Entry 5QYV (X-ray diffraction, 1.59 A resolution); this record covers chains A and B.

== Chain A ==
Protein: Pre-mRNA-splicing factor 8
Source organism: Saccharomyces cerevisiae (strain ATCC 204508 / S288c)
Notes: fragment: yPrp8 RNaseH
UniProt: P33334 (PRP8_YEAST); residues 1836-2090 here = UniProt positions 1836-2090
Amino-acid sequence (258 residues; each row starts with the number of its first residue):
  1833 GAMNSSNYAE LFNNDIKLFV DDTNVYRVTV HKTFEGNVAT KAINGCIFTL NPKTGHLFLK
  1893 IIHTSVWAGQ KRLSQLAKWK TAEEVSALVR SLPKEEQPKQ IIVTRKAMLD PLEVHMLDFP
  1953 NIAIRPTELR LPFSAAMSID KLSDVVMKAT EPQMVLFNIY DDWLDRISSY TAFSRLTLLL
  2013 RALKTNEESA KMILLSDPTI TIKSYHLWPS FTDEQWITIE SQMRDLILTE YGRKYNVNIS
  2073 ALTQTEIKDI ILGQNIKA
Not modelled in the structure: 2070-2090
Differences from the reference sequence: expression tag (1833-1835)
UniProt features mapped onto this chain:
  - mutagenesis: Asp1853 (D1853A: Alters protein folding. Severely impaired growth. Strongly reduced growth at 35 degrees Celsius; when associated with A-1854; D1853N: Reduced growth at 30 degrees Celsius ...), Asp1854 (D1854A: Reduced growth at 30 degrees Celsius. Strongly reduced growth at 16 degrees Celsius. Strongly reduced growth at 35 degrees Celsius; when associated with A-1853 ...), Thr1855 (T1855A: Reduced growth at 30 degrees Celsius. Strongly reduced growth at 16 degrees Celsius), Thr1936 (T1936A: Reduced growth at 30 degrees Celsius. Strongly reduced growth at 16 degrees Celsius), Arg1937 (R1937K: Severely impaired growth. Reduced growth at 30 degrees Celsius. Strongly reduced growth at 16 degrees Celsius)

== Chain B ==
Protein: A1 cistron-splicing factor AAR2
Source organism: Saccharomyces cerevisiae (strain ATCC 204508 / S288c)
Notes: fragment: GAMA - Aar2(1-152) - SSSSS - Aar2(171-317); engineered mutation(s): L153_D170delinsSSSSS
UniProt: P32357 (AAR2_YEAST); residue numbers follow UniProt; this construct covers 1-152, 171-317
Amino-acid sequence (308 residues; row label = number of the first residue in the row; note: 13 numbers in that range are skipped by the numbering (no residue carries them; nothing is unmodelled there); numbers below 1 keep their minus sign (Gly-3 is residue -3)):
    -3 GAMAMNTVPF TSAPIEVTIG IDQYSFNVKE NQPFHGIKDI PIGHVHVIHF QHADNSSMRY
    57 GYWFDCRMGN FYIQYDPKDG LYKMMEERDG AKFENIVHNF KERQMMVSYP KIDEDDTWYN
   117 LTEFVQMDKI RKIVRKDENQ FSYVDSSMTT VQENEL
   166 SSSSSDPAHS LNYTVINFKS REAIRPGHEM EDFLDKSYYL NTVMLQGIFK NSSNYFGELQ
   226 FAFLNAMFFG NYGSSLQWHA MIELICSSAT VPKHMLDKLD EILYYQIKTL PEQYSDILLN
   286 ERVWNICLYS SFQKNSLHNT EKIMENKYPE LL
Not modelled in the structure: -3 to 0, 166-169
Disulfide bonds: Cys251-Cys292
Differences from the reference sequence: expression tag (-3 to 0); linker (166-170)
UniProt features mapped onto this chain:
  - region: Leu261 to Ile282 (Leucine-zipper)
  - modified residue: Ser253 (Phosphoserine), Thr274 (Phosphothreonine)
  - mutagenesis: Ser253 (S253A: No effect on interaction with PRP8; S253D/E: Disrupts interaction with PRP8)

== How chain A and chain B interact ==
Pairs across the interface - 17 pairs, chain A then chain B:
  Gln1907(A) - Met195(B)
  Gln1907(A) - Leu199(B)
  Leu1908(A) - Met195(B)  hydrophobic
  Trp1911(A) - Glu194(B)
  Trp1911(A) - Met195(B)  hydrophobic
  Trp1911(A) - Phe198(B)  hydrophobic
  Asp1942(A) - Lys184(B)  salt bridge
  Glu1945(A) - Lys184(B)  salt bridge
  Val1946(A) - Ile189(B)  hydrophobic
  Val1946(A) - Glu194(B)
  Val1946(A) - Phe198(B)  hydrophobic
  His1947(A) - Glu194(B)  salt bridge
  Leu1949(A) - Lys184(B)
  Leu1949(A) - Ser185(B)
  Leu1949(A) - Arg186(B)
  Leu1949(A) - Ile189(B)  hydrophobic
  Asp1950(A) - Arg186(B)  salt bridge

== Overview ==
Chain A and chain B form an interface of 9 and 8 residues respectively, with 4 salt bridges. Polar pairs
include Asp1942(A)-Lys184(B), Glu1945(A)-Lys184(B) and His1947(A)-Glu194(B). Curated annotation (UniProt)
lists 5 mutagenesis sites on chain A; one mutagenesis site on chain B.
Here chain A is Pre-mRNA-splicing factor 8 and chain B is A1 cistron-splicing factor AAR2, both from
Saccharomyces cerevisiae (strain ATCC 204508 / S288c). Entry 5QYV (PanDDA analysis group deposition --
Auto-refined data of Aar2/RNaseH for ground state model 11) was determined by X-ray diffraction (same
publication as 5QY1, 5QY2, 5QY3, 5QY4, 5QY5, 5QY6 and 128 further entries).
